7D35 - chains A and B; structure by X-ray diffraction, 2.40 A resolution.

== Chain A ==
Protein: Dynein light chain 1, cytoplasmic
From: Homo sapiens
UniProtKB: P63167 (DYL1_HUMAN); residue numbers follow UniProt; this construct covers 1-89
Amino-acid sequence (91 residues; row label = number of the first residue in the row; numbers below 1 keep their minus sign (Gly-1 is residue -1)):
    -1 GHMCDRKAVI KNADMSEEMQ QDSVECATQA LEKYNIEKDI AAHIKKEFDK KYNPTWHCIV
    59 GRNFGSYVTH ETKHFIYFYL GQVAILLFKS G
Not modelled in the structure: -1 to 2, 89
Differences from the reference sequence: expression tag (-1 to 0)

== Chain B ==
Protein: Peptide from Polymerase cofactor VP35
UniProtKB: Q6V1Q9 (VP35_EBOZ5); numbering as in UniProt (aligned over 67-76)
Amino-acid sequence (10 residues; row label = number of the first residue in the row):
    67 KTRNSQTQTD

== Interface between chain A and chain B ==
Contacting residue pairs - 33 pairs, chain A then chain B:
  Lys9(A) - Asp76(B)  salt bridge
  Asp12(A) - Arg69(B)  salt bridge
  Arg60(A) - Thr75(B)
  Asn61(A) - Thr75(B)
  Phe62(A) - Thr73(B)
  Phe62(A) - Gln74(B)
  Phe62(A) - Thr75(B)  hydrogen bond (backbone-side chain)
  Gly63(A) - Thr73(B)
  Gly63(A) - Gln74(B)
  Ser64(A) - Gln72(B)
  Ser64(A) - Thr73(B)  hydrogen bond
  Tyr65(A) - Asn70(B)  hydrogen bond
  Tyr65(A) - Ser71(B)
  Val66(A) - Arg69(B)
  Val66(A) - Asn70(B)
  Val66(A) - Ser71(B)  hydrogen bond (backbone-backbone)
  Thr67(A) - Thr68(B)
  Thr67(A) - Arg69(B)
  Thr67(A) - Asn70(B)  hydrogen bond
  His68(A) - Thr68(B)
  His68(A) - Arg69(B)  hydrogen bond (backbone-backbone)
  His68(A) - Ser71(B)  hydrogen bond
  Glu69(A) - Lys67(B)
  Thr70(A) - Lys67(B)  hydrogen bond (backbone-backbone)
  Thr70(A) - Thr68(B)
  Phe73(A) - Ser71(B)
  Phe73(A) - Thr73(B)
  Tyr75(A) - Thr73(B)
  Tyr75(A) - Gln74(B)  hydrogen bond (side chain-backbone)
  Tyr75(A) - Thr75(B)
  Tyr77(A) - Thr75(B)
  Tyr77(A) - Asp76(B)  hydrogen bond (side chain-backbone)
  Leu84(A) - Thr73(B)
Also at the interface, not in a pair above, chain A (19 interface residues in all): Asn10, Ala82

== In short ==
19 residues of chain A and 10 residues of chain B are in contact, with 10 hydrogen bonds and 2 salt bridges.
Among the polar pairs are Lys9(A)-Asp76(B), Asp12(A)-Arg69(B) and Phe62(A)-Thr75(B).
Chain A is Dynein light chain 1, cytoplasmic (Homo sapiens) and chain B is Peptide from Polymerase cofactor
VP35; the structure, Human LC8 bound to ebola virus VP35(67-76), was determined by X-ray diffraction.
